Entry 6BSC (X-ray diffraction, 1.30 A resolution); this record covers chains A and B.

# Chain A
Name: Mucin-1
From: Homo sapiens
Notes: fragment: SEA domain, N-terminal
Reference sequence: P15941 (MUC1_HUMAN); residues 1041-1097 here = UniProt positions 1041-1097
Amino-acid sequence (57 residues; row label = number of the first residue in the row):
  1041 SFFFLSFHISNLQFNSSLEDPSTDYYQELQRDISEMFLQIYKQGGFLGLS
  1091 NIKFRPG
Curated features (UniProtKB/Swiss-Prot):
  - site: Gly1097 (Cleavage)
  - glycosylation: Asn1055 (N-linked (GlcNAc...) asparagine)

# Chain B
Name: Mucin-1
From: Homo sapiens
Notes: fragment: SEA domain, C-terminal
Reference sequence: P15941 (MUC1_HUMAN); residue numbers follow UniProt; this construct covers 1098-1152
Amino-acid sequence (55 residues; row label = number of the first residue in the row):
  1098 SVVVQLTLAFREGTINVHDVETQFNQYKTEAASRYNLTISDVSVSDVPFP
  1148 FSAQS
Unresolved in the structure: 1146-1152
Curated features (UniProtKB/Swiss-Prot):
  - glycosylation: Asn1133 (N-linked (GlcNAc...) asparagine)
  - mutagenesis: Ser1098 (S1098A/D/E/F/G/H/I/K/L/M/N/P/Q/R/V/W/Y: Completely abrogates cleavage; S1098C/T: Almost complete cleavage), Asp1116 (D1116A: Greatly reduced formation of isoform 5/isoform Y complex; D1116E: No effect on formation of isoform 5/isoform Y complex)

# Interface between chain A and chain B
Residue-residue contacts (108):
  Ser1041(A) - Leu1105(B)
  Ser1041(A) - Ala1106(B)
  Ser1041(A) - Phe1107(B)  hydrogen bond (backbone-backbone)
  Phe1042(A) - Leu1105(B)
  Phe1042(A) - Ala1106(B)  hydrophobic
  Phe1042(A) - Asp1143(B)
  Phe1042(A) - Val1144(B)  hydrogen bond (backbone-backbone)
  Phe1043(A) - Leu1103(B)
  Phe1043(A) - Thr1104(B)
  Phe1043(A) - Leu1105(B)  hydrogen bond (backbone-backbone)
  Phe1043(A) - Phe1107(B)  hydrophobic
  Phe1043(A) - Ile1112(B)  hydrophobic
  Phe1043(A) - Asn1113(B)
  Phe1043(A) - Val1114(B)
  Phe1043(A) - Val1117(B)  hydrophobic
  Phe1043(A) - Ser1142(B)
  Phe1043(A) - Asp1143(B)
  Phe1043(A) - Val1144(B)
  Phe1044(A) - Leu1103(B)
  Phe1044(A) - Ser1140(B)
  Phe1044(A) - Val1141(B)
  Phe1044(A) - Ser1142(B)  hydrogen bond (backbone-backbone)
  Phe1044(A) - Val1144(B)
  Leu1045(A) - Val1101(B)
  Leu1045(A) - Gln1102(B)
  Leu1045(A) - Leu1103(B)  hydrogen bond (backbone-backbone)
  Leu1045(A) - Ser1140(B)
  Ser1046(A) - Val1100(B)
  Ser1046(A) - Val1101(B)
  Ser1046(A) - Gln1102(B)
  Ser1046(A) - Asp1138(B)
  Ser1046(A) - Val1139(B)
  Ser1046(A) - Ser1140(B)  hydrogen bond (backbone-backbone)
  Phe1047(A) - Val1099(B)
  Phe1047(A) - Val1100(B)
  Phe1047(A) - Val1101(B)  hydrogen bond (backbone-backbone)
  Phe1047(A) - Phe1121(B)  hydrophobic
  Phe1047(A) - Ile1136(B)  hydrophobic
  Phe1047(A) - Ser1137(B)
  Phe1047(A) - Asp1138(B)
  His1048(A) - Ser1098(B)  hydrogen bond
  His1048(A) - Val1099(B)
  His1048(A) - Val1100(B)
  His1048(A) - Thr1135(B)
  His1048(A) - Ile1136(B)
  His1048(A) - Ser1137(B)  hydrogen bond (backbone-backbone)
  His1048(A) - Asp1138(B)  salt bridge
  Ile1049(A) - Ser1098(B)
  Ile1049(A) - Val1099(B)  hydrogen bond (backbone-backbone)
  Ile1049(A) - Val1101(B)  hydrophobic
  Ile1049(A) - Thr1135(B)
  Ser1050(A) - Thr1135(B)  hydrogen bond (backbone-backbone)
  Ser1050(A) - Ser1137(B)  hydrogen bond
  Asn1051(A) - Asn1133(B)  hydrogen bond (side chain-backbone)
  Asn1051(A) - Leu1134(B)
  Asn1051(A) - Thr1135(B)  hydrogen bond (side chain-backbone)
  Leu1052(A) - Ser1098(B)
  Leu1052(A) - Val1099(B)
  Phe1054(A) - Ser1098(B)
  Phe1054(A) - Val1099(B)
  Leu1058(A) - Val1099(B)  hydrophobic
  Met1076(A) - Ala1128(B)  hydrophobic
  Met1076(A) - Tyr1132(B)  hydrophobic
  Met1076(A) - Ile1136(B)  hydrophobic
  Phe1077(A) - Leu1103(B)  hydrophobic
  Phe1077(A) - Leu1105(B)  hydrophobic
  Phe1077(A) - Phe1121(B)  hydrophobic
  Gln1079(A) - Tyr1132(B)
  Ile1080(A) - Gln1120(B)  hydrogen bond (backbone-side chain)
  Ile1080(A) - Phe1121(B)  hydrophobic
  Ile1080(A) - Tyr1124(B)  hydrophobic
  Tyr1081(A) - Leu1105(B)  hydrophobic
  Tyr1081(A) - Phe1107(B)  hydrophobic
  Tyr1081(A) - Val1117(B)  hydrogen bond (side chain-backbone)
  Tyr1081(A) - Gln1120(B)
  Tyr1081(A) - Phe1121(B)
  Gln1083(A) - Phe1107(B)
  Gln1083(A) - Thr1111(B)
  Gln1083(A) - Ile1112(B)
  Gln1083(A) - Gln1120(B)  hydrogen bond
  Gly1085(A) - Phe1107(B)
  Gly1085(A) - Arg1108(B)  hydrogen bond (backbone-backbone)
  Gly1085(A) - Thr1111(B)
  Phe1086(A) - Ala1106(B)
  Phe1086(A) - Phe1107(B)  hydrophobic
  Leu1087(A) - Ala1106(B)  hydrogen bond (backbone-backbone)
  Leu1087(A) - Arg1108(B)
  Gly1088(A) - Leu1105(B)
  Gly1088(A) - Ala1106(B)  hydrogen bond (backbone-backbone)
  Leu1089(A) - Leu1103(B)  hydrophobic
  Leu1089(A) - Thr1104(B)
  Leu1089(A) - Leu1105(B)  hydrophobic
  Ser1090(A) - Leu1103(B)
  Ser1090(A) - Thr1104(B)  hydrogen bond (backbone-backbone)
  Ile1092(A) - Val1101(B)  hydrophobic
  Ile1092(A) - Gln1102(B)
  Lys1093(A) - Val1100(B)
  Lys1093(A) - Val1101(B)
  Lys1093(A) - Gln1102(B)  hydrogen bond (backbone-backbone)
  Phe1094(A) - Val1099(B)  hydrophobic
  Phe1094(A) - Val1100(B)
  Phe1094(A) - Val1101(B)  hydrophobic
  Arg1095(A) - Val1099(B)
  Arg1095(A) - Val1100(B)  hydrogen bond (backbone-backbone)
  Arg1095(A) - Gln1102(B)  hydrogen bond
  Pro1096(A) - Ser1098(B)
  Gly1097(A) - Ser1098(B)  hydrogen bond (backbone-backbone)
  Gly1097(A) - Val1100(B)
Also at the interface, not in a pair above, chain A (36 interface residues in all): Gln1053, Ile1073, Glu1075, Asn1091
Also at the interface, not in a pair above, chain B (34 interface residues in all): Glu1109

# Summary
36 residues of chain A and 34 residues of chain B are in contact; the contacts include 25 hydrogen bonds and 1
salt bridge. Among the polar pairs are His1048(A)-Asp1138(B), His1048(A)-Ser1098(B) and Ser1050(A)-Ser1137(B).
From UniProt: 2 mutagenesis sites on chain B.
Here chain A is Mucin-1 and chain B is Mucin-1, both from Homo sapiens. Entry 6BSC (Crystal structure of the
Mucin-1 SEA domain) was determined by X-ray diffraction.
